PDB entry 6GX6 | X-ray diffraction, 2.00 A resolution | chains A and B

Chain A:
Name: Insulin-like growth factor 2 mRNA-binding protein 3
Source organism: Homo sapiens
Notes: fragment: RRM12 domain
Reference sequence: O00425 (IF2B3_HUMAN); numbering as in UniProt (aligned over 1-161)
Amino-acid sequence (170 residues; numbered -2 to 167; the number before each row is that of its first residue; numbers below 1 keep their minus sign (Gly-2 is residue -2)):
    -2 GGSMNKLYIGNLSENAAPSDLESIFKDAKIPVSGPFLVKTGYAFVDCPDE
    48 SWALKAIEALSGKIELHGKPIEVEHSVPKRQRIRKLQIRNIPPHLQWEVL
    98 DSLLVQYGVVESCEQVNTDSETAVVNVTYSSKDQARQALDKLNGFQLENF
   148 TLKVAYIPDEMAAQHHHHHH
Disordered / not traced: -2, 158-167
Sequence notes: expression tag (-2 to 0, 162-167)
What the authors report for this chain:
  - binding site for the 4-nt RNA strand (chain B): Tyr5, Tyr39, Phe41, His72, Ser73, Val74, Arg79
  - mutagenesis - Y5A: abolished binding to the 4-nt RNA strand (chain B)

Chain B:
Molecule: 4-nt RNA strand
Sequence (4 nucleotides; each row starts with the number of its first residue):
     1 ACAC

How chain A and chain B interact:
Residue-residue contacts - 13 pairs, chain A then chain B:
  Tyr5(A) - C2(B)  stacking on the base
  Leu34(A) - A3(B)  base contact
  Lys36(A) - A3(B)  phosphate contact
  Lys36(A) - C4(B)  salt bridge to the phosphate
  Tyr39(A) - C2(B)  sugar contact
  Tyr39(A) - A3(B)  sugar contact
  Phe41(A) - C2(B)  base contact
  Phe41(A) - A3(B)  stacking on the base
  His72(A) - C2(B)  hydrogen bond to the base
  Ser73(A) - C2(B)  hydrogen bond to the base
  Ser73(A) - A3(B)  hydrogen bond to the base
  Val74(A) - C2(B)  hydrogen bond to the base
  Arg79(A) - C2(B)  salt bridge to the phosphate
Interface residues without a listed pair, chain A (12 interface residues in all): Glu71, Pro75, Lys76
Interface residues without a listed pair, chain B (4 interface residues in all): A1

In short:
Chain A and chain B form an interface of 12 and 4 residues respectively; the contacts include 4 hydrogen
bonds, 2 salt bridges and 2 aromatic stacking contacts. Among the polar pairs are His72(A)-C2(B),
Ser73(A)-C2(B) and Ser73(A)-A3(B). The paper reports a binding site for the 4-nt RNA strand (chain B) at
Tyr5(A), Tyr39(A) and Phe41(A) among others; Y5A of chain A abolishes binding to the 4-nt RNA strand (chain
B).
Chain A is Insulin-like growth factor 2 mRNA-binding protein 3 (Homo sapiens) and chain B is a 4-nt RNA
strand; the structure, Crystal structure of IMP3 RRM12 in complex with RNA (ACAC), was determined by X-ray
diffraction, deposited together with 6FQ1 and 6FQR.
